PDB entry 3QFA | X-ray diffraction, 2.20 A resolution | chains A and B of the 4 polymer chains in the assembly

== Chain A (and B) ==
Protein: Thioredoxin reductase 1, cytoplasmic
From: Homo sapiens
Notes: EC 1.8.1.9; chain B of this document is another copy of the same molecule, construct and numbering; everything in this record applies to it too
Reference sequence: Q16881 (TRXR1_HUMAN); residues 1-499 here = UniProt positions 1-499
Amino-acid sequence (519 residues; each row starts with the number of its first residue; numbers below 1 keep their minus sign (Met-19 is residue -19)):
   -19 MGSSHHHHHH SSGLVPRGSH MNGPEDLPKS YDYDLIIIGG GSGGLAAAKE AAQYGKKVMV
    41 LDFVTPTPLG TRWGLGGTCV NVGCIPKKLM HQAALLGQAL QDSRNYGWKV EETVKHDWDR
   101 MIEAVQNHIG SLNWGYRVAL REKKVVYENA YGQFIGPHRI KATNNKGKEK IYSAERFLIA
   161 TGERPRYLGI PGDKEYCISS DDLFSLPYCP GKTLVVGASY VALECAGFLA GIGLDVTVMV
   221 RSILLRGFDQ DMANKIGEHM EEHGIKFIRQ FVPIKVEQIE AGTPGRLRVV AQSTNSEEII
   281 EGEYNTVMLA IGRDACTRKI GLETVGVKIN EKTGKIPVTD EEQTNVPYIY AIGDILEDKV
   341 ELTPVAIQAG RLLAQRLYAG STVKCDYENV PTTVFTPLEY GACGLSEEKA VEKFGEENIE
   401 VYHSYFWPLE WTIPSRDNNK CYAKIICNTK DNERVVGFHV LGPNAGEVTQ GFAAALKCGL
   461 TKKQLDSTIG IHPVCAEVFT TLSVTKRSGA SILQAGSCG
Disordered / not traced: -19 to 5
Construct notes: expression tag (-19 to 0); engineered mutation Ser497 (Cys in Q16881)
Disulfides: Cys59-Cys64
Residues lining bound ligands: FAD (flavin-adenine dinucleotide): Ile18, Gly19, Gly20, Gly21, Ser22, Gly23, Gly24, Leu41, Asp42, Phe43, Val44, Gly57, Thr58, Cys59, Val62, Gly63, Cys64, Lys67, Ala130, Tyr131, Gly132, Ala160, Thr161, Gly162, Glu163, Ser180, Phe184, Tyr200, Val201, Arg293, Cys296, Ile300, Ile332, Gly333, Asp334, Glu341, Leu342, Thr343, Pro344, Ala346, Phe375
From the paper describing this entry:
  - catalytic residues: Cys59, Cys64 (citing earlier work)
  - conformationally variable residues (loop rearrangement, side-chain flip): Glu122, Gln494 to Gly499
  - contacts within the chain: His108-Ser111 (hydrogen bond), Asn419-Gln494

== How chain A and chain B interact ==
Residue-residue contacts - 153 pairs, chain A then chain B:
  Cys59(A) with His472(B), hydrogen bond
  Cys64(A) with His472(B); Pro473(B), hydrophobic
  Ile65(A) with Leu409(B); His472(B)
  Lys68(A) with Leu409(B); Glu410(B), salt bridge; Pro473(B), hydrogen bond (side chain-backbone)
  Leu69(A) with Tyr86(B); Leu409(B); Thr412(B)
  Gln72(A) with Tyr86(B); Glu410(B)
  Ala73(A) with Tyr86(B), hydrophobic; Trp88(B), hydrogen bond (backbone-side chain)
  Leu76(A) with Ala79(B), hydrophobic; Ser83(B); Tyr86(B), hydrophobic
  Gly77(A) with Trp88(B)
  Ala79(A) with Leu76(B), hydrophobic; Ala79(B), hydrophobic
  Leu80(A) with Leu80(B), hydrophobic; Ser83(B); Trp88(B), hydrophobic; Val90(B), hydrophobic
  Ser83(A) with Leu76(B); Leu80(B)
  Asn85(A) with Ala104(B)
  Tyr86(A) with Leu69(B); Gln72(B); Ala73(B), hydrophobic; Leu76(B), hydrophobic; His96(B); Met101(B)
  Gly87(A) with His96(B), hydrogen bond (backbone-side chain); Asp97(B), hydrogen bond (backbone-backbone)
  Trp88(A) with Ala73(B), hydrogen bond (side chain-backbone); Gly77(B); Leu80(B), hydrophobic; Val94(B); Lys95(B); His96(B); Gly211(B)
  Lys89(A) with Glu91(B); Val94(B); Lys95(B), hydrogen bond (backbone-backbone); Asp97(B), salt bridge
  Val90(A) with Leu80(B), hydrophobic; Val94(B), hydrophobic
  Glu91(A) with Glu91(B)
  Val94(A) with Trp88(B); Lys89(B)
  Lys95(A) with Gly87(B); Trp88(B); Lys89(B), hydrogen bond (backbone-backbone)
  His96(A) with Tyr86(B); Gly87(B), hydrogen bond (side chain-backbone); Trp88(B)
  Asp97(A) with Gly87(B), hydrogen bond (backbone-backbone)
  Met101(A) with Tyr86(B)
  Ala104(A) with Asn85(B); Ile413(B), hydrophobic
  Val105(A) with Ile413(B), hydrophobic
  His108(A) with Leu409(B); Thr412(B)
  Ser111(A) with Ser497(B)
  Gly211(A) with Trp88(B)
  Pro344(A) with Ile469(B), hydrophobic; Gly470(B); His472(B); Glu477(B)
  Val345(A) with Ile469(B), hydrophobic
  Gln348(A) with Asp466(B); Ile469(B)
  Arg351(A) with Thr481(B)
  Asp366(A) with Ile469(B)
  Val370(A) with Ile469(B), hydrophobic
  Pro371(A) with Ile469(B); Ile471(B), hydrophobic
  Thr373(A) with Ile471(B)
  Phe375(A) with Pro473(B); Val474(B), hydrophobic
  Leu409(A) with Ile65(B); Leu69(B), hydrophobic; His108(B)
  Glu410(A) with Lys68(B), salt bridge; Gln72(B)
  Thr412(A) with His108(B)
  Ile413(A) with Ala104(B), hydrophobic; Val105(B)
  Asn444(A) with Asn444(B), hydrogen bond
  Gly446(A) with Ile471(B); Val474(B)
  Glu447(A) with Glu447(B); Val448(B); Val474(B); Cys475(B), hydrogen bond (side chain-backbone); Ala476(B), hydrogen bond (side chain-backbone)
  Val448(A) with Glu447(B)
  Thr449(A) with Ile471(B)
  Gln450(A) with Ile469(B); Gly470(B); Ile471(B); Ala476(B); Glu477(B); Thr480(B)
  Gly451(A) with Gly451(B); Phe452(B)
  Phe452(A) with Gly451(B)
  Ala453(A) with Thr468(B)
  Ala454(A) with Phe452(B), hydrophobic; Thr468(B)
  Ala455(A) with Ala455(B)
  Lys457(A) with Ser467(B); Thr468(B)
  Cys458(A) with Cys458(B), hydrophobic; Leu460(B), hydrophobic; Gln464(B)
  Leu460(A) with Cys458(B), hydrophobic
  Gln464(A) with Cys458(B)
  Asp466(A) with Gln348(B)
  Ser467(A) with Lys457(B)
  Thr468(A) with Ala454(B); Lys457(B)
  Ile469(A) with Pro344(B), hydrophobic; Val345(B); Gln348(B); Val370(B), hydrophobic; Pro371(B); Gln450(B)
  Gly470(A) with Pro344(B); Gln450(B)
  Ile471(A) with Pro371(B), hydrophobic; Thr373(B); Gly446(B); Thr449(B); Gln450(B)
  His472(A) with Cys59(B); Cys64(B); Ile65(B); Pro344(B)
  Pro473(A) with Cys64(B), hydrophobic; Lys68(B), hydrogen bond (backbone-side chain)
  Val474(A) with Phe375(B), hydrophobic; Gly446(B); Glu447(B)
  Cys475(A) with Glu447(B), hydrogen bond (backbone-side chain)
  Ala476(A) with Glu447(B), hydrogen bond (backbone-side chain); Gln450(B)
  Glu477(A) with Gln450(B)
  Thr480(A) with Gln450(B)
  Thr481(A) with Arg351(B)
  Ser497(A) with Ser111(B)
Interface residues without a listed pair, chain A (79 interface residues in all): Lys67, Arg84, Arg100, Ile212, Thr343, Thr372, Cys498
Interface residues without a listed pair, chain B (79 interface residues in all): Arg84, Arg100, Trp114, Ile212, Thr343, Asp366, Trp407, Ala453, Gly496

== In short ==
The chain A/chain B interface involves 79 residues from each chain; the contacts include 16 hydrogen bonds and
3 salt bridges. Among the polar pairs are Lys68(A)-Glu410(B), Lys89(A)-Asp97(B) and Cys59(A)-His472(B). Chain
A binds flavin-adenine dinucleotide. The paper reports catalytic residues Cys59(A) and Cys64(A);
conformational variability at Glu122(A) and Gln494(A).
Chain A and chain B are both Thioredoxin reductase 1, cytoplasmic (Homo sapiens); the structure, Crystal
structure of the human thioredoxin reductase-thioredoxin complex, was determined by X-ray diffraction (same
publication as 3QFB).
